PDB entry 3OLD | X-ray diffraction, 2.00 A resolution | chain A

# Chain A
Molecule: Pancreatic alpha-amylase
Organism: Homo sapiens
Notes: EC 3.2.1.1
UniProtKB: P04746 (AMYP_HUMAN); residues 1-496 here correspond to UniProt positions 16-511 (UniProt number = residue number + 15)
Amino-acid sequence (496 residues; numbered 1 to 496; the number before each row is that of its first residue):
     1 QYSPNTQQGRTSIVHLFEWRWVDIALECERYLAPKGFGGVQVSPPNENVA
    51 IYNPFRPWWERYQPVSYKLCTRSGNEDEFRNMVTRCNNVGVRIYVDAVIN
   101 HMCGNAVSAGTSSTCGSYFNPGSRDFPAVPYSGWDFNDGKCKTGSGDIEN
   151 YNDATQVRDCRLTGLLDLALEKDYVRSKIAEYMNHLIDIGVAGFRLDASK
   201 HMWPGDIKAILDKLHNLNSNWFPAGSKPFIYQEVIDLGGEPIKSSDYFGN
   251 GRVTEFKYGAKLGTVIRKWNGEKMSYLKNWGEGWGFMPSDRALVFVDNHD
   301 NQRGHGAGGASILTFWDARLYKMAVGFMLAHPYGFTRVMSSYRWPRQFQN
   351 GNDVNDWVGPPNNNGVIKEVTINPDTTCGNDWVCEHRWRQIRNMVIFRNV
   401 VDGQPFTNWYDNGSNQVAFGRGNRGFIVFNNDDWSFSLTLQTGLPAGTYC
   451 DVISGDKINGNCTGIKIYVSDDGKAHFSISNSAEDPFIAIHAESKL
Disordered / not traced: 1
Sequence notes: engineered mutation Met287 (Val302 in P04746)
Disulfide bonds: Cys28-Cys86, Cys70-Cys115, Cys141-Cys160, Cys378-Cys384, Cys450-Cys462
Covalently attached groups: pyroglutamic acid (PCA) linked to Tyr2; glycan linked to Asn461
Bound ions: Ca2+: Asn100, Arg158, Asp167, His201
Small-molecule neighbours:
  - ACI / alpha-D-quinovopyranose / alpha-D-glucopyranose: Trp58, Trp59, Glu60, Tyr62, Gln63, Val98, His101, Gly104, Tyr151, Leu162, Thr163, Leu165, Arg195, Asp197, Ala198, Lys200, His201, Glu233, Ile235, Leu237, Gly238, Glu240, His299, Asp300, His305, Gly306, Ala307
  - pyroglutamic acid (PCA): Ser3, Lys227, Pro228, Phe229, Ile230, Asn250, Gly251, Arg252

# In short
Ligands of chain A: ACI / alpha-D-quinovopyranose / alpha-D-glucopyranose. Covalently linked
N-acetylglucosamine: at Asn461. Covalently linked pyroglutamic acid: at Tyr2. Asn100, Arg158, Asp167 and
His201 form the Ca2+ site.
Chain A is Pancreatic alpha-amylase (Homo sapiens); the structure, Crystal structure of alpha-amylase in
complex with acarviostatin I03, was determined by X-ray diffraction (same publication as 3OLE, 3OLG and 3OLI).
